Entry 8X5D (electron microscopy, 3.10 A resolution); this record covers chains I and H of the 13 polymer chains in the assembly.

Chain I (and H):
Name: CRISPR system Cms endoribonuclease Csm3
From: Mycobacterium tuberculosis
Notes: chain H of this document is another copy of the same molecule, construct and numbering; everything in this record applies to it too
UniProtKB: A0A045JG98 (A0A045JG98_MYCTX); residue numbers follow UniProt; this construct covers 1-236
Sequence (239 residues; each row starts with the number of its first residue; numbers below 1 keep their minus sign (Met-2 is residue -2)):
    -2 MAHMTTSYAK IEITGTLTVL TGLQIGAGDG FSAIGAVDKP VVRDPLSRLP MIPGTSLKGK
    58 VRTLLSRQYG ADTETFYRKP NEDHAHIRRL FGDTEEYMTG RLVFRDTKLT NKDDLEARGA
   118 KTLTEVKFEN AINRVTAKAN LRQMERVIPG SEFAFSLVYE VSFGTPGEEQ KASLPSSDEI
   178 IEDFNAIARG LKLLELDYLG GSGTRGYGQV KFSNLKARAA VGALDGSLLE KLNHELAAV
Unresolved in the structure: -2 to 1
Construct notes: initiating methionine (-2); expression tag (-1 to 0)

Chain I / chain H interface:
Residue-residue contacts (59; chain I residue first):
  Thr3(I) - Ala68(H)
  Thr3(I) - Glu71(H)
  Tyr5(I) - Arg64(H)
  Tyr5(I) - Ala68(H)  hydrophobic
  Tyr5(I) - Asp69(H)
  Lys7(I) - Leu190(H)
  Lys7(I) - Leu193(H)
  Lys7(I) - Asp194(H)  salt bridge
  Ala24(I) - Phe125(H)
  Asp26(I) - Phe125(H)
  Pro42(I) - Glu122(H)
  Leu43(I) - Ala117(H)  hydrophobic
  Leu43(I) - Pro146(H)
  Arg45(I) - Gly116(H)  hydrogen bond (side chain-backbone)
  Met48(I) - Arg143(H)
  Pro50(I) - Lys124(H)
  Gly51(I) - Arg202(H)
  Thr52(I) - Lys124(H)  hydrogen bond
  Thr52(I) - Glu126(H)
  Thr52(I) - Arg202(H)
  Lys55(I) - Thr201(H)  hydrogen bond
  Lys55(I) - Arg202(H)
  Arg59(I) - Arg131(H)
  Ser63(I) - Arg131(H)  hydrogen bond
  Phe73(I) - Arg131(H)
  Tyr74(I) - Arg131(H)
  Arg75(I) - Arg131(H)
  Arg75(I) - Val132(H)
  Lys76(I) - Arg131(H)
  Pro77(I) - Arg131(H)
  Asp80(I) - Arg131(H)  salt bridge
  Leu99(I) - Thr201(H)
  Val100(I) - Gly200(H)
  Phe101(I) - Thr201(H)  hydrogen bond (backbone-backbone)
  Phe101(I) - Gly203(H)  hydrogen bond (backbone-backbone)
  Arg102(I) - Leu193(H)
  Arg102(I) - Asp194(H)
  Arg102(I) - Gly203(H)
  Arg102(I) - Gln206(H)
  Asp103(I) - Thr18(H)
  Asp103(I) - Arg143(H)  salt bridge
  Asp103(I) - Arg202(H)
  Asp103(I) - Gly203(H)
  Val155(I) - Leu193(H)
  Glu157(I) - Arg64(H)  salt bridge
  Phe160(I) - Gly67(H)
  Phe160(I) - Ala68(H)  hydrophobic
  Phe160(I) - Thr72(H)
  Phe160(I) - Phe73(H)  hydrophobic
  Gly161(I) - Phe73(H)
  Pro163(I) - Phe73(H)
  Gly164(I) - Arg75(H)
  Glu165(I) - Arg75(H)
  Gln167(I) - Arg75(H)  hydrogen bond (backbone-side chain)
  Ala169(I) - Phe73(H)  hydrophobic
  Leu171(I) - Glu71(H)
  Ala217(I) - Leu193(H)  hydrophobic
  Val218(I) - Leu190(H)  hydrophobic
  Val218(I) - Leu193(H)  hydrophobic
Interface residues without a listed pair, chain I (41 interface residues in all): Ser4, Phe28, Asp41
Interface residues without a listed pair, chain H (35 interface residues in all): Leu61, Gln65, Leu112, Arg115, Lys118, Ile145, Lys189, Glu192

Overview:
41 residues of chain I face 35 of chain H across their interface; the contacts include 7 hydrogen bonds and 4
salt bridges. Polar contacts include Lys7(I)-Asp194(H), Asp80(I)-Arg131(H) and Asp103(I)-Arg143(H).
Chain I and chain H are both CRISPR system Cms endoribonuclease Csm3 (Mycobacterium tuberculosis); the
structure, The cryo-EM structure of the Mycobacterium tuberculosis CRISPR-Csm complex, was determined by
electron microscopy together with 8WFX from the same study.
